PDB entry 5QYX | X-ray diffraction, 1.60 A resolution | chains A and B

== Chain A ==
Name: Pre-mRNA-splicing factor 8
From: Saccharomyces cerevisiae (strain ATCC 204508 / S288c)
Notes: fragment: yPrp8 RNaseH
UniProt: P33334 (PRP8_YEAST); residues 1836-2090 here = UniProt positions 1836-2090
Chain sequence (258 residues; row label = number of the first residue in the row):
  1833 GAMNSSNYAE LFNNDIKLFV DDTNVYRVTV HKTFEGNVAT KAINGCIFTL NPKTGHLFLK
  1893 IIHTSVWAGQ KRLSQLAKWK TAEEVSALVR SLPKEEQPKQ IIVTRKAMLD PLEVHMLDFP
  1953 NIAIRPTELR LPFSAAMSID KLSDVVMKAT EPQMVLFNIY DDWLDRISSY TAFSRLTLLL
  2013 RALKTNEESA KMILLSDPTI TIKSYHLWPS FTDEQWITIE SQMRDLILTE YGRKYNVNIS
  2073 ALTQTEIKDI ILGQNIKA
Not modelled in the structure: 2070-2090
Construct notes: expression tag (1833-1835)
Swiss-Prot annotation at these positions:
  - mutagenesis: Asp1853 (D1853A: Alters protein folding. Severely impaired growth. Strongly reduced growth at 35 degrees Celsius; when associated with A-1854; D1853N: Reduced growth at 30 degrees Celsius ...), Asp1854 (D1854A: Reduced growth at 30 degrees Celsius. Strongly reduced growth at 16 degrees Celsius. Strongly reduced growth at 35 degrees Celsius; when associated with A-1853 ...), Thr1855 (T1855A: Reduced growth at 30 degrees Celsius. Strongly reduced growth at 16 degrees Celsius), Thr1936 (T1936A: Reduced growth at 30 degrees Celsius. Strongly reduced growth at 16 degrees Celsius), Arg1937 (R1937K: Severely impaired growth. Reduced growth at 30 degrees Celsius. Strongly reduced growth at 16 degrees Celsius)

== Chain B ==
Name: A1 cistron-splicing factor AAR2
From: Saccharomyces cerevisiae (strain ATCC 204508 / S288c)
Notes: fragment: GAMA - Aar2(1-152) - SSSSS - Aar2(171-317); engineered mutation(s): L153_D170delinsSSSSS
UniProt: P32357 (AAR2_YEAST); residue numbers follow UniProt; this construct covers 1-152, 171-317
Chain sequence (308 residues; numbered -3 to 317; 13 numbers in that range are skipped by the numbering (no residue carries them; nothing is unmodelled there); the number before each row is that of its first residue; numbers below 1 keep their minus sign (Gly-3 is residue -3)):
    -3 GAMAMNTVPF TSAPIEVTIG IDQYSFNVKE NQPFHGIKDI PIGHVHVIHF QHADNSSMRY
    57 GYWFDCRMGN FYIQYDPKDG LYKMMEERDG AKFENIVHNF KERQMMVSYP KIDEDDTWYN
   117 LTEFVQMDKI RKIVRKDENQ FSYVDSSMTT VQENEL
   166 SSSSSDPAHS LNYTVINFKS REAIRPGHEM EDFLDKSYYL NTVMLQGIFK NSSNYFGELQ
   226 FAFLNAMFFG NYGSSLQWHA MIELICSSAT VPKHMLDKLD EILYYQIKTL PEQYSDILLN
   286 ERVWNICLYS SFQKNSLHNT EKIMENKYPE LL
Not modelled in the structure: -3 to 0, 166-169
Construct notes: expression tag (-3 to 0); linker (166-170)
Swiss-Prot annotation at these positions:
  - region: Leu261 to Ile282 (Leucine-zipper)
  - modified residue: Ser253 (Phosphoserine), Thr274 (Phosphothreonine)
  - mutagenesis: Ser253 (S253A: No effect on interaction with PRP8; S253D/E: Disrupts interaction with PRP8)

== How chain A and chain B interact ==
Pairs across the interface (17; chain A residue first):
  Gln1907(A) - Met195(B)
  Gln1907(A) - Leu199(B)
  Leu1908(A) - Met195(B)  hydrophobic
  Trp1911(A) - Glu194(B)
  Trp1911(A) - Met195(B)
  Trp1911(A) - Phe198(B)  hydrophobic
  Asp1942(A) - Lys184(B)  salt bridge
  Asp1942(A) - Phe198(B)
  Glu1945(A) - Lys184(B)  salt bridge
  Val1946(A) - Ile189(B)  hydrophobic
  Val1946(A) - Glu194(B)
  Val1946(A) - Phe198(B)  hydrophobic
  His1947(A) - Glu194(B)  salt bridge
  Leu1949(A) - Lys184(B)
  Leu1949(A) - Ser185(B)
  Leu1949(A) - Arg186(B)
  Asp1950(A) - Arg186(B)  salt bridge

== Overview ==
9 residues of chain A and 8 residues of chain B are in contact; the contacts include 4 salt bridges. Among the
polar pairs are Asp1942(A)-Lys184(B), Glu1945(A)-Lys184(B) and His1947(A)-Glu194(B). UniProt lists 5
mutagenesis sites on chain A; one mutagenesis site on chain B.
Here chain A is Pre-mRNA-splicing factor 8 and chain B is A1 cistron-splicing factor AAR2, both from
Saccharomyces cerevisiae (strain ATCC 204508 / S288c). Entry 5QYX (PanDDA analysis group deposition --
Auto-refined data of Aar2/RNaseH for ground state model 13) was determined by X-ray diffraction, deposited
together with 5QY1, 5QY2, 5QY3, 5QY4, 5QY5, 5QY6 and 128 further entries.
